6F0D - chain B; structure by X-ray diffraction, 1.90 A resolution.

[Chain B]
Molecule: VHH antibody BCD090-M2
Source organism: Lama glama
Notes: antibody fragment or engineered binder
Amino-acid sequence (128 residues; row label = number of the first residue in the row):
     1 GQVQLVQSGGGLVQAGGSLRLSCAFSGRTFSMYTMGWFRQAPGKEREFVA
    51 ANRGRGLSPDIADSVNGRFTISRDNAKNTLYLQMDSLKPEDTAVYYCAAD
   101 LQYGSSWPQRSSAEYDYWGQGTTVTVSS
Disulfide bonds: Cys23-Cys97
What the authors report for this chain:
  - conformationally variable residues (loop rearrangement): Arg53 to Leu57

[Summary]
From the paper: conformational variability at Arg53.
Chain B is VHH antibody BCD090-M2 (Lama glama); the structure, Crystal structure of a llama VHH antibody
BCD090-M2 against human ErbB3 in space group P1 with ..., was determined by X-ray diffraction, deposited
together with 6EZW.
